PDB entry 5EFA | X-ray diffraction, 1.90 A resolution | chain A

[Chain A]
Protein: Polymerase basic protein 2
Organism: Influenza B virus
Notes: fragment: cap-binding domain
Reference sequence: Q9QLL6 (PB2_INBLE); residues 320-485 here = UniProt positions 320-485
Chain sequence (174 residues; numbered 319 to 492; the number before each row is that of its first residue):
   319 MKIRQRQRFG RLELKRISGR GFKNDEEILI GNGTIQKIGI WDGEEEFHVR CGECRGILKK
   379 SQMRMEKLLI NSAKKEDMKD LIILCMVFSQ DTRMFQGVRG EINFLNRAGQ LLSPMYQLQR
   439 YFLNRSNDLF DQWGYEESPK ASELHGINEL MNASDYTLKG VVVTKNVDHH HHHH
Not modelled in the structure: 490-492
Construct notes: initiating methionine (319); expression tag (486-492)
Ligand contacts: 7N-methyl-8-hydroguanosine-5'-triphosphate (MGT): Gln325, Arg326, Phe327, Arg334, Lys341, Trp359, Glu363, Phe365, Lys378, Phe406, Gln408, Met433, Tyr434
From the paper describing this entry:
  - binding site for 7N-methyl-8-hydroguanosine-5'-triphosphate: Gln325, Lys341, Trp359, Glu363, Lys378, Phe406, Tyr434

[Overview]
Chain A binds 7N-methyl-8-hydroguanosine-5'-triphosphate. From the paper: a binding site for
7N-methyl-8-hydroguanosine-5'-triphosphate at Gln325, Lys341 and Trp359 among others.
Chain A is Polymerase basic protein 2 (Influenza B virus); the structure, Structure of Influenza B Lee PB2
cap-binding domain bound to m7GTP, was determined by X-ray diffraction (same publication as 5EF9 and 5EFC).
